Entry 2FPY (X-ray diffraction, 2.00 A resolution); this record covers chain A.

[Chain A]
Protein: Dihydroorotate dehydrogenase, mitochondrial precursor
Organism: Homo sapiens
Notes: EC 1.3.3.1
UniProt: Q02127 (PYRD_HUMAN); residues 30-396 here correspond to UniProt positions 29-395 (UniProt number = residue number - 1)
Sequence (395 residues; numbered 2 to 396; the number before each row is that of its first residue):
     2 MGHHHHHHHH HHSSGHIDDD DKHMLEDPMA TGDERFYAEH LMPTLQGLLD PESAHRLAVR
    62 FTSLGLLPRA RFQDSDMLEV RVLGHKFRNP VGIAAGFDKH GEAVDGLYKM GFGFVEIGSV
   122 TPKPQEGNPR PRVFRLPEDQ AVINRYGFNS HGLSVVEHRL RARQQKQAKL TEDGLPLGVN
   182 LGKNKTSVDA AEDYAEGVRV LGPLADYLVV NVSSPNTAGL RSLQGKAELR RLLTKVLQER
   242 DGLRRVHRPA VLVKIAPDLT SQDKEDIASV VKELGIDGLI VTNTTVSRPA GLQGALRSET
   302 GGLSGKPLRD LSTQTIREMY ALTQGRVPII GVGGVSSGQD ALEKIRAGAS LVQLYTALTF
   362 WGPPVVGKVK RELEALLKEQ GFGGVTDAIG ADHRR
Not modelled in the structure: 2-32
Construct notes: cloning artifact (2-3, 14-29); expression tag (4-13)
UniProt features mapped onto this chain:
  - active site: Ser215 (Nucleophile)
  - binding site (FMN): Ala96 to Lys100, Ser120, Asn181, Asn212, Lys255, Thr283, Gly306, Gly335, Tyr356, Thr357
  - binding site (substrate): Lys100, Asn145 to Phe149, Asn212 to Asn217, Asn284, Thr285

[In short]
Curated annotation (UniProt) lists active-site residue Ser215, 14 FMN-binding residues and 14
substrate-binding residues.
Chain A is Dihydroorotate dehydrogenase, mitochondrial precursor (Homo sapiens); the structure, Dual binding
mode of a novel series of DHODH inhibitors, was determined by X-ray diffraction, deposited together with 2FPT,
2FPV, 2FQI and 2BXV.
